PDB entry 7WN0 | electron microscopy, 3.64 A resolution | chains A and B

# Chain A
Name: Equilibrative nucleoside/nucleobase transporter
Source organism: Plasmodium falciparum
UniProtKB: Q9NIH7 (Q9NIH7_PLAFA); residue numbers follow UniProt; this construct covers 1-422
Chain sequence (422 residues; each row starts with the number of its first residue):
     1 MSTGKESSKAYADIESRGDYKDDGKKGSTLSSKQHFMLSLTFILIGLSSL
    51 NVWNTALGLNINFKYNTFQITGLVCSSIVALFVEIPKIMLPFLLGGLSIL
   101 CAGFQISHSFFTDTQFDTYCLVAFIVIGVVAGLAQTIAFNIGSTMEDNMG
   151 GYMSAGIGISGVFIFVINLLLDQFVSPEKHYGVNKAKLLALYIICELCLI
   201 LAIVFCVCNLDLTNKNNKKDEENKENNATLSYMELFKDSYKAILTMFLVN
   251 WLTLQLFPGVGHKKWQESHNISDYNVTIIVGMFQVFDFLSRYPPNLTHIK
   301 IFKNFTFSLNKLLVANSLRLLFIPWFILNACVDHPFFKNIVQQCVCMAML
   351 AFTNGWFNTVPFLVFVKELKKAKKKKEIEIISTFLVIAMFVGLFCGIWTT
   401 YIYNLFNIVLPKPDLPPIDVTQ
Not modelled in the structure: 1-29, 215-227, 414-422
Sequence notes: engineered mutation A190 (Tyr in Q9NIH7)
Reported in the primary citation:
  - specificity-determining residues: L50, L73 (proposed by the authors, not directly observed)

# Chain B
Name: nanobody19
Source organism: Vicugna pacos
Notes: antibody fragment or engineered binder
Chain sequence (123 residues; numbered 1 to 123; the number before each row is that of its first residue):
     1 QLQLVESGGGLVQAGGSLRLSCAASGSTSNINVMGWYRQAPGKQRELVAT
    51 ISSGDALNYANSVEGRFTISRDAAKNTVYLQMNSLKPEDSAVYICNAYVV
   101 SSYGYRASWNDYWGQGTQVTVSS
Cystine bridges: C22-C95

# Chain A / chain B interface
Residue-residue contacts - 38 pairs, chain A then chain B:
  F139(A) with R106(B)
  N148(A) with S101(B), hydrogen bond; N110(B), hydrogen bond
  S154(A) with Y103(B); G104(B); Y105(B), hydrogen bond (backbone-side chain)
  I157(A) with Y105(B)
  R291(A) with Y103(B); Y105(B)
  Y292(A) with Y103(B), hydrophobic
  N295(A) with Y103(B)
  H298(A) with T28(B)
  T359(A) with S102(B); Y103(B); G104(B)
  F362(A) with S102(B); R106(B); A107(B), hydrophobic
  L363(A) with S102(B)
  F365(A) with W109(B), hydrophobic
  V366(A) with N32(B)
  K367(A) with S53(B); G54(B)
  K373(A) with A56(B); L57(B), hydrogen bond (side chain-backbone); N58(B)
  K374(A) with N58(B)
  K375(A) with Y37(B); N96(B), hydrogen bond; Y98(B); D111(B), salt bridge
  I378(A) with W109(B), hydrophobic
  E379(A) with Y98(B), hydrogen bond; W109(B)
  S382(A) with A107(B); W109(B)
  M389(A) with Y105(B), hydrophobic
  F390(A) with R106(B)
Also at the interface, not in a pair above, chain A (30 interface residues in all): L81, T136, G151, G158, T297, L369, K370, V386
Also at the interface, not in a pair above, chain B (27 interface residues in all): S29, N30, T50, S52, A97, V100, S108
From the paper, about this interface:
  - epitope / paratope residues, chain A: F139(A)
  - interface residues, chain A: F139(A)

# Summary
Chain A and chain B form an interface of 30 and 27 residues respectively; the contacts include 6 hydrogen
bonds and 1 salt bridge. Polar pairs include K375(A)-D111(B), N148(A)-S101(B) and N148(A)-N110(B). From the
paper: the epitope/paratope residue F139(A); the interface residue F139(A).
Here chain A is Equilibrative nucleoside/nucleobase transporter (Plasmodium falciparum) and chain B is
nanobody19 (Vicugna pacos). Entry 7WN0 (Structure of PfENT1(Y190A) in complex with nanobody 19) was determined
by electron microscopy together with 7YDQ and 7WN1 from the same study.
